Entry 6NIJ (electron microscopy, 5.70 A resolution (low resolution: residue-level contacts below are approximate; hydrogen-bond / salt-bridge calls are withheld)); this record covers chains A and C of the 8 polymer chains in the assembly.

Chain A:
Molecule: AMC011 Glycoprotein 120
Source organism: Human immunodeficiency virus 1
Sequence (473 residues; each row starts with the number of its first residue; note: 20 numbers in that range are skipped by the numbering (no residue carries them; nothing is unmodelled there); a row labelled like 139A-139N holds insertion residues (139A, then the next letters in order)):
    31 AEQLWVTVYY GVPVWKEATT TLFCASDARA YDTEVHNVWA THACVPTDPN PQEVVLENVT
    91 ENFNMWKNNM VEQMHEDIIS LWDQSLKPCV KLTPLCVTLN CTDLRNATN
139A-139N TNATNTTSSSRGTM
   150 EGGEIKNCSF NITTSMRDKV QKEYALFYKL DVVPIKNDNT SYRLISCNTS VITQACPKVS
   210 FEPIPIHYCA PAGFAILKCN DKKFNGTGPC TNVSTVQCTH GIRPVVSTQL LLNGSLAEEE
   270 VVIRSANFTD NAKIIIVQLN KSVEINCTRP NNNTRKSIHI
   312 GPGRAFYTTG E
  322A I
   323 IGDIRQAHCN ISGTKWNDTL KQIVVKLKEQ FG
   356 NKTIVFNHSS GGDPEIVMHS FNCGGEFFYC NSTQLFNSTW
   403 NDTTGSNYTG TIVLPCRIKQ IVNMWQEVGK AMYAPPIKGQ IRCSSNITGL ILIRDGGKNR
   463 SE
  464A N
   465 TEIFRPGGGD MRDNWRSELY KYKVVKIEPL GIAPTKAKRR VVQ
Not modelled in the structure: 139A-139N, 403-412
Disulfides: Cys54-Cys74, Cys119-Cys205, Cys126-Cys196, Cys131-Cys157, Cys218-Cys247, Cys228-Cys239, Cys296-Cys331, Cys378-Cys445, Cys385-Cys418
Covalently attached groups: N-acetylglucosamine (NAG) linked to Asn130, Asn160
Reported in the primary citation:
  - post-translational modification sites: Asn160

Chain C:
Molecule: AMC011 Glycoprotein 120
Source organism: Human immunodeficiency virus 1
Sequence (473 residues; numbered 31 to 507 plus 20 insertion-coded residues; 24 numbers in that range are skipped by the numbering (no residue carries them; nothing is unmodelled there); the number before each row is that of its first residue; a row labelled like 135A-135R holds insertion residues (135A, then the next letters in order)):
    31 AEQLWVTVYY GVPVWKEATT TLFCASDARA YDTEVHNVWA THACVPTDPN PQEVVLENVT
    91 ENFNMWKNNM VEQMHEDIIS LWDQSLKPCV KLTPLCVTLN CTDLR
135A-135R NATNTNATNTTSSSRGTM
   150 EGGEIKNCSF NITTSMRDKV QKEYALFYKL DVVPIKNDNT SYRLISCNTS VITQACPKVS
   210 FEPIPIHYCA PAGFAILKCN DKKFNGTGPC TNVSTVQCTH GIRPVVSTQL LLNGSLAEEE
   270 VVIRSANFTD NAKIIIVQLN KSVEINCTRP NNNTRKSIHI
   312 GPGRAFYTTG
  321A E
   322 IIGDIRQAHC NISGTKWNDT LKQIVVKLKE QFG
   356 NKTIVFNHSS GGDPEIVMHS FNCGGEFFYC NSTQLFNSTW
   403 NDTTGSNYTG TIVLPCRIKQ IVNMWQEVGK AMYAPPIKGQ IRCSSNITGL ILIRDGGKNR
   463 SE
  464A N
   465 TEIFRPGGGD MRDNWRSELY KYKVVKIEPL GIAPTKAKRR VVQ
Not modelled in the structure: 135A-135R, 403-412
Disulfides: Cys54-Cys74, Cys119-Cys205, Cys126-Cys196, Cys131-Cys157, Cys218-Cys247, Cys228-Cys239, Cys296-Cys331, Cys378-Cys445, Cys385-Cys418
Covalently attached groups: N-acetylglucosamine (NAG) linked to Asn156, Asn160, Asn197
Reported in the primary citation:
  - post-translational modification sites: Asn160

Chain A / chain C interface:
Residue-residue contacts - 14 pairs, chain A then chain C:
  Pro124(A) with Arg166(C)
  Cys126(A) with Met165(C)
  Val127(A) with Asp167(C)
  Thr128(A) with Asp167(C)
  Arg166(A) with Arg166(C)
  Arg192(A) with Met165(C)
  Cys196(A) with Met165(C); Pro313(C)
  Asn197(A) with Pro313(C); Gly314(C)
  Thr198(A) with Pro313(C); Gly314(C)
  Ser199(A) with Pro313(C); Gly314(C)
Also at the interface, not in a pair above, chain A (12 interface residues in all): Thr123, Phe159

Summary:
12 residues of chain A face 5 of chain C across their interface. N-acetylglucosamine is covalently linked to
Asn130(A) and Asn160(A). Covalently linked N-acetylglucosamine: at Asn156(C), Asn160(C) and Asn197(C). The
paper reports modification sites Asn160(A) and Asn160(C).
Both chains are AMC011 Glycoprotein 120 (Human immunodeficiency virus 1). Entry 6NIJ (PGT145 Fab in complex
with full length AMC011 HIV-1 Env) was determined by electron microscopy together with 6OLP from the same
study.
